PDB entry 4EGZ | X-ray diffraction, 2.30 A resolution | chains A and U of the 4 polymer chains in the assembly

== Chain A ==
Molecule: Arabinose metabolism transcriptional repressor
Organism: Bacillus subtilis
Notes: fragment: N-terminus domain
Reference sequence: P96711 (ARAR_BACSU); residues 1-68 here = UniProt positions 1-68
Sequence (88 residues; each row starts with the number of its first residue; numbers below 1 keep their minus sign (Met-19 is residue -19)):
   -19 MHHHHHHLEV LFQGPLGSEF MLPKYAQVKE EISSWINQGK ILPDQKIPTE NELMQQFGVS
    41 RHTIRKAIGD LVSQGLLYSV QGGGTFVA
Unresolved in the structure: -19 to -13
Construct notes: expression tag (-19 to 0)
UniProt features mapped onto this chain:
  - DNA-binding region: Glu30 to Gly49 (H-T-H motif)
Reported in the primary citation:
  - binding site for the 21-nt DNA strand (chain U): Arg41, His42, Gln61
  - binding site for the 21-nt DNA strand: Lys4, Tyr5, Arg41, His42, Thr43, Gln61, Gly62
  - binding site for acetate ion: Arg41
  - contacts within the chain: Glu30-Arg41, Glu30-Arg45
  - mutagenesis - E30A, H42A: decreased binding to ORA1 (citing earlier work)

== Chain U ==
Molecule: 21-nt DNA strand
Sequence (21 nucleotides; each row starts with the number of its first residue):
   699 TAAAATGTAT ACGGACAAAT T

== Interface between chain A and chain U ==
Pairs across the interface (23; chain A residue first):
  Glu-11(A) - DT708(U)  phosphate contact
  Glu-11(A) - DA709(U)  phosphate contact
  Pro3(A) - DT708(U)  phosphate contact
  Pro3(A) - DA709(U)  phosphate contact
  Lys4(A) - DA709(U)  hydrogen bond to the phosphate
  Lys4(A) - DC710(U)  salt bridge to the phosphate
  Tyr5(A) - DT708(U)  hydrogen bond to the phosphate
  Tyr5(A) - DA709(U)  hydrogen bond to the phosphate
  Val39(A) - DC710(U)  phosphate contact
  Ser40(A) - DC710(U)  hydrogen bond to the phosphate
  Ser40(A) - DG711(U)  phosphate contact
  Thr43(A) - DA709(U)  sugar contact
  Thr43(A) - DC710(U)  hydrogen bond to the phosphate
  Lys46(A) - DT708(U)  salt bridge to the phosphate
  Gln61(A) - DA715(U)  base contact
  Gln61(A) - DA716(U)  hydrogen bond to the base
  Gln61(A) - DA717(U)  sugar contact
  Gln61(A) - DT718(U)  sugar contact
  Gly62(A) - DA717(U)  base contact
  Gly62(A) - DT718(U)  sugar contact
  Gly62(A) - DT719(U)  sugar contact
  Gly63(A) - DT718(U)  hydrogen bond to the sugar
  Gly63(A) - DT719(U)  phosphate contact
Also at the interface, not in a pair above, chain A (14 interface residues in all): Gly38, Arg41, Val60
Also at the interface, not in a pair above, chain U (10 interface residues in all): DA713

== In short ==
Chain A and chain U form an interface of 14 and 10 residues respectively; the contacts include 7 hydrogen
bonds and 2 salt bridges. Among the polar pairs are Gln61(A)-DA716(U), Gly63(A)-DT718(U) and Lys4(A)-DA709(U).
The paper reports a binding site for the 21-nt DNA strand at Lys4(A), Tyr5(A) and Arg41(A) among others; E30A
and H42A of chain A reduce binding to ORA1.
Chain A is Arabinose metabolism transcriptional repressor (Bacillus subtilis) and chain U is a 21-nt DNA
strand; the structure, Crystal Structure of AraR(DBD) in complex with operator ORR3, was determined by X-ray
diffraction (same publication as 4EGY and 4H0E).
